Entry 6PTO (electron microscopy, 7.00 A resolution (low resolution: residue-level contacts below are approximate; hydrogen-bond / salt-bridge calls are withheld)); this record covers chains n and q of the 36 polymer chains in the assembly.

# Chain n
Name: DNA replication complex GINS protein PSF1
Source organism: Saccharomyces cerevisiae
UniProt: Q12488 (PSF1_YEAST); numbering as in UniProt (aligned over 1-208)
Amino-acid sequence (208 residues; row label = number of the first residue in the row):
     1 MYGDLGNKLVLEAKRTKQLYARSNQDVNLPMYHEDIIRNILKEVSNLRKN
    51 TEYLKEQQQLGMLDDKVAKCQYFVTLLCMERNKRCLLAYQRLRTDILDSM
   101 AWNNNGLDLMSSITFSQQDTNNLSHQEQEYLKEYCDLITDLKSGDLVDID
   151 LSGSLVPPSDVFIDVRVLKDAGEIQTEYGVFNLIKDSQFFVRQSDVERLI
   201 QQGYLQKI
Curated features (UniProtKB/Swiss-Prot):
  - mutagenesis: Arg-84 (R84G: In PSF1-1; temperature-sensitive mutant. Defective in DNA replication. Impaired chromatin binding of CDC45)

# Chain q
Name: DNA replication complex GINS protein SLD5
Source organism: Saccharomyces cerevisiae
UniProt: Q03406 (SLD5_YEAST); residue numbers follow UniProt; this construct covers 1-294
Amino-acid sequence (294 residues; each row starts with the number of its first residue):
     1 MDINIDDILAELDKETTAVDSTKITQGSSSTTHRDANTIVGSSLDLNDKT
    51 QIYVSPQQDFSDLMKSWKNERCSPELLPYPHQLMKRLLNRISMQSQLIEN
   101 ISMGFLDMQNASNANPPMPNESKLPLLCMETELERLKFVIRSYIRCRLSK
   151 IDKFSLYLRQLNEDENSLISLTDLLSKDEIKYHDTHSLIWLKLVNDSILK
   201 YMPEELQAINDTEGSVNMIDEPDWNKFVFIHVNGPPDGKWNEDPLLQENE
   251 FGKPCYTVTIPDLKEEVELTIGSIYVMRYEVIRDLLRDDKVALI
Unresolved in the structure: 1-2, 16-53, 111-120, 239-247, 294
Curated features (UniProtKB/Swiss-Prot):
  - mutagenesis: Ser-21 (S21P: In sld5-8; temperature-sensitive mutant; in association with P-66. Defective in DNA replication), Ser-66 (S66P: In sld5-8; temperature-sensitive mutant; in association with P-21. Defective in DNA replication), Trp-67 (W67R: In sld5-12; temperature-sensitive mutant. Defective in DNA replication), Lys-150 (K150E: In sld5-2; temperature-sensitive mutant. Defective in DNA replication), Leu-293 (L293P: In sld5-13; temperature-sensitive mutant. Defective in DNA replication)

# How chain n and chain q interact
Residue-residue contacts (41; chain n residue first):
  Val-44(n) with Tyr-201(q)
  Ser-45(n) with Tyr-201(q)
  Arg-48(n) with Tyr-201(q); Met-202(q); Pro-203(q)
  Glu-80(n) with Ser-215(q)
  Arg-84(n) with Ser-215(q); Asn-217(q)
  Leu-86(n) with Ile-198(q)
  Gln-90(n) with Ile-198(q)
  Arg-91(n) with Trp-190(q)
  Thr-94(n) with Trp-190(q)
  Trp-102(n) with Arg-145(q)
  Glu-127(n) with Leu-193(q)
  Tyr-130(n) with Lys-192(q); Leu-193(q); Asp-196(q)
  Glu-133(n) with Ile-189(q)
  Leu-137(n) with Tyr-182(q); Thr-185(q)
  Asp-140(n) with Lys-181(q)
  Leu-141(n) with Asp-178(q); Lys-181(q)
  Asp-145(n) with Asp-178(q)
  Val-147(n) with Leu-88(q); Ile-91(q)
  Asp-148(n) with Lys-137(q)
  Ile-149(n) with Lys-137(q)
  Asp-150(n) with Lys-137(q); Arg-141(q)
  Leu-151(n) with Ile-144(q); Arg-145(q)
  Gly-153(n) with Arg-141(q)
  Ser-154(n) with Arg-141(q)
  Leu-155(n) with Phe-138(q)
  Val-156(n) with Phe-138(q)
  Pro-157(n) with Phe-138(q)
  Pro-158(n) with Glu-134(q)
  Val-161(n) with Thr-131(q)
  Arg-192(n) with Glu-130(q)
  Ser-194(n) with Glu-130(q)
Interface residues without a listed pair, chain n (34 interface residues in all): Lys-83, Tyr-134, Leu-146
Interface residues without a listed pair, chain q (34 interface residues in all): Leu-127, Arg-135, Ile-140, Leu-148, Asp-152, Lys-153, His-186, Leu-206, Met-218

# Overview
Chain n and chain q each contribute 34 residues to their interface. UniProt lists one mutagenesis site on
chain n; 5 mutagenesis sites on chain q.
Here chain n is DNA replication complex GINS protein PSF1 and chain q is DNA replication complex GINS protein
SLD5, both from Saccharomyces cerevisiae. Entry 6PTO (Structure of Ctf4 trimer in complex with three CMG
helicases) was determined by electron microscopy together with 6PTJ and 6PTN from the same study.
